7SHT - chains A and D of the 7 polymer chains in the assembly; structure by electron microscopy, 7.29 A resolution (low resolution: residue-level contacts below are approximate; hydrogen-bond / salt-bridge calls are withheld).

# Chain A
Protein: High affinity immunoglobulin epsilon receptor subunit alpha
Source organism: Homo sapiens
Notes: fragment: extracellular portion
Reference sequence: P12319 (FCERA_HUMAN); residues 5-172 here correspond to UniProt positions 30-197 (UniProt number = residue number + 25)
Amino-acid sequence (197 residues; numbered -24 to 172; the number before each row is that of its first residue; numbers below 1 keep their minus sign (Ala-24 is residue -24)):
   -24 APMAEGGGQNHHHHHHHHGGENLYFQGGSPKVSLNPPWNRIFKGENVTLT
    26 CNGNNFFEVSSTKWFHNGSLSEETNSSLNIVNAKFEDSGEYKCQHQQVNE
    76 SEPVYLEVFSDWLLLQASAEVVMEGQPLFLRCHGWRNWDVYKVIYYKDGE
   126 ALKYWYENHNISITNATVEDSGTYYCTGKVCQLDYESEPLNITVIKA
Disordered / not traced: -24 to 5
Cystine bridges: Cys26-Cys68, Cys107-Cys151
Covalent attachments: N-acetylglucosamine (NAG) linked to Asn21, Asn42, Asn166
Sequence notes: expression tag (-24 to 4); engineered mutation Cys156 (Trp181 in P12319)
What the authors report for this chain:
  - post-translational modification sites: Asn42, Asn166

# Chain D
Protein: Immunoglobulin heavy constant epsilon
Source organism: Homo sapiens
Reference sequence: P01854 (IGHE_HUMAN); residues 228-547 here correspond to UniProt positions 109-428 (UniProt number = residue number - 119)
Amino-acid sequence (322 residues; numbered 226 to 547; the number before each row is that of its first residue):
   226 ASFTPPTVKILQSSCDGGGHFPPTIQLLCLVSGYTPGTINITWLEDGQVM
   276 DVDLSTASTTQEGELASTQSELTLSQKHWLSDRTYTCQVTYQGHTFEDST
   326 KKCADSNPRCVSAYLSRPSPFDLFIRKSPTITCLVVDLAPSKGTVNLTWS
   376 RASGKPVNHSTRKEEKQRNGTLTVTSTLPVGTRDWIEGETYQCRVTHPHL
   426 PRALMRSTTKTSGPRAAPEVYAFATPEWPGSRDKRTLACLIQNFMPEDIS
   476 VQWLHNEVQLPDARHSTTQPRKTKGSGFFVFSRLEVTRAEWEQKDEFICR
   526 AVHEAASPSQTVQRAVSVNPGK
Disordered / not traced: 226-227, 329-333, 545-547
Cystine bridges: Cys254-Cys312, Cys358-Cys418, Cys464-Cys524
Covalent attachments: glycan linked to Asn394
Sequence notes: expression tag (226-227); engineered mutation Cys335 (Gly216 in P01854)
What the authors report for this chain:
  - post-translational modification sites: Asn394

# Interface between chain A and chain D
Cross-chain cystine bridges: Cys156(A)-Cys335(D)
Residue-residue contacts (10):
  Ser85(A) with Pro426(D); Arg427(D)
  Asp86(A) with Pro426(D)
  Trp87(A) with Pro426(D); Arg427(D)
  Trp110(A) with His424(D); Pro426(D)
  Arg111(A) with His424(D)
  Cys156(A) with Arg334(D); Cys335(D), disulfide
Interface residues without a listed pair, chain D (7 interface residues in all): Pro423, Leu425

# Summary
6 residues of chain A face 7 of chain D across their interface, with 1 disulfide bond. Covalently linked
N-acetylglucosamine: at Asn21(A), Asn42(A) and Asn166(A). From the paper: modification sites Asn42(A),
Asn166(A) and Asn394(D).
Here chain A is High affinity immunoglobulin epsilon receptor subunit alpha and chain D is Immunoglobulin
heavy constant epsilon, both from Homo sapiens. Entry 7SHT (Structure of a partially disrupted IgE high
affinity receptor complex bound to an omalizumab variant) was determined by electron microscopy, deposited
together with 7SHZ, 7SHU and 7SHY.
